PDB entry 2H1O | X-ray diffraction, 3.00 A resolution | chains U and H of the 10 polymer chains in the assembly

Chain U:
Molecule: IR36-strand 1
Notes: engineered mutation(s): iodo
Sequence (36 nucleotides; numbered 1 to 36; the number before each row is that of its first residue):
     1 AGATTGCTAT CATTTTTTTT ATTTTGATAG CATXTG
Modified residues: 5IU (5-iodo-2'-deoxyuridine-5'-monophosphate) at position 34

Chain H:
Name: Trafficking protein A
From: Neisseria gonorrhoeae
Reference sequence: Q9RF92 (Q9RF92_NEIGO); aligned to UniProt positions 2-68 over residues 2-68 (the alignment contains insertions or deletions, so no single offset holds)
Amino-acid sequence (68 residues; each row starts with the number of its first residue):
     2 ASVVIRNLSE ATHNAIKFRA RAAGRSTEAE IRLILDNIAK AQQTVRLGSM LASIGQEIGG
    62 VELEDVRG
Disordered / not traced: 65-69

Interface between chain U and chain H:
Residue-residue contacts - 9 pairs, chain U then chain H:
  DT25(U) - Ser27(H)  hydrogen bond to the phosphate
  DT25(U) - Thr28(H)  phosphate contact
  DT25(U) - Glu29(H)  sugar contact
  DT25(U) - Arg33(H)  salt bridge to the phosphate
  DG26(U) - Lys18(H)  salt bridge to the phosphate
  DG26(U) - Arg22(H)  salt bridge to the phosphate
  DG26(U) - Ser27(H)  phosphate contact
  DG26(U) - Thr28(H)  hydrogen bond to the phosphate
  DG30(U) - Arg7(H)  base contact
Other interface residues (no listed pair), chain U (5 interface residues in all): DA27, DA29
Other interface residues (no listed pair), chain H (10 interface residues in all): Val5, His14, Ala30

In short:
5 residues of chain U and 10 residues of chain H are in contact, with 2 hydrogen bonds and 3 salt bridges.
Polar pairs include DT25(U)-Ser27(H), DG26(U)-Thr28(H) and DT25(U)-Arg33(H).
Here chain U is IR36-strand 1 and chain H is Trafficking protein A (Neisseria gonorrhoeae). Entry 2H1O
(Structure of FitAB bound to IR36 DNA fragment) was determined by X-ray diffraction, deposited together with
2H1C and 2BSQ.
